Entry 4JDZ (X-ray diffraction, 2.10 A resolution); this record covers chain B.

[Chain B]
Molecule: Ser-Asp rich fibrinogen/bone sialoprotein-binding protein SdrD
From: Staphylococcus aureus subsp. aureus
Reference sequence: E5QTK7 (E5QTK7_STAAH); the author numbering skips numbers that UniProt does not, so the offset changes along the chain: 235-641 = UniProt 235-641; 643-679 = UniProt 642-678
Chain sequence (445 residues; each row starts with the number of its first residue; note: 1 number in that range is skipped by the numbering (no residue carries it; nothing is unmodelled there)):
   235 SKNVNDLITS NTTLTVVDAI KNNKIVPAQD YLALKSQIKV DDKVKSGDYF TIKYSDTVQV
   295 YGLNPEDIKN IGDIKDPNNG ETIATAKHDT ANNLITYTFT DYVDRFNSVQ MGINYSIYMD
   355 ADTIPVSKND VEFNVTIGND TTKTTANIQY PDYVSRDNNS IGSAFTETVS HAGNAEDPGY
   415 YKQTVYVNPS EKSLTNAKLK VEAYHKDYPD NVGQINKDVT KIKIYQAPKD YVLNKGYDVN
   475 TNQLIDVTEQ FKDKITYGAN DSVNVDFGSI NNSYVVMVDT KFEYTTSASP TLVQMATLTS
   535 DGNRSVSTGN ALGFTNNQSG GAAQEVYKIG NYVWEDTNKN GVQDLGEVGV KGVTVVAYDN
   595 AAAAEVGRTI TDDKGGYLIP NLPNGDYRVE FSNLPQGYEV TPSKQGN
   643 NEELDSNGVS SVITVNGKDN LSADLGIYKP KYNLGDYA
Sequence notes: engineered mutation Ile254 (Asp in E5QTK7); expression tag (680)
Metal / ion sites: Ca2+ site 1: Asp252, Asn256, Lys258, Asp264; Ca2+ site 2: Asn565, Leu663, Asp666; Ca2+ site 3: Asp570, Asn574, Val576, Asp578, Glu581; Ca2+ site 4: Glu644, Asp647, Asn649, Ser664

[Summary]
The Ca2+ site 1 is built by Asp252, Asn256, Lys258 and Asp264. Asn565, Leu663 and Asp666 form the Ca2+ site 2.
Chain B is Ser-Asp rich fibrinogen/bone sialoprotein-binding protein SdrD (Staphylococcus aureus subsp.
aureus); the structure, Structures of SdrD from Staphylococcus aureus reveal the molecular mechanism of how
the cell surface receptors ..., was determined by X-ray diffraction, deposited together with 4JE0.
